Entry 6PWX (electron microscopy, 4.20 A resolution (low resolution: residue-level contacts below are approximate; hydrogen-bond / salt-bridge calls are withheld)); this record covers chains I and P of the 11 polymer chains in the assembly.

# Chain I
Name: Histone H2A type 1
Organism: Xenopus laevis
UniProt: P06897 (H2A1_XENLA); residues 1-129 here correspond to UniProt positions 2-130 (UniProt number = residue number + 1)
Chain sequence (129 residues; each row starts with the number of its first residue):
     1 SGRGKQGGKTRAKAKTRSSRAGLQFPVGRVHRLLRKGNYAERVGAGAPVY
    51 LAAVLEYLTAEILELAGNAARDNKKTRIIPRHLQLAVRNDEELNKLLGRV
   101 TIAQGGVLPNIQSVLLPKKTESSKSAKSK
Not modelled in the structure: 1-11, 119-129
Construct notes: conflict Arg99 (Gly100 in P06897), Ser123 (Ala124 in P06897)
UniProt features mapped onto this chain:
  - modified residue: Ser1 (N-acetylserine), Lys5 (N6-(2-hydroxyisobutyryl)lysine), Lys9 (N6-(2-hydroxyisobutyryl)lysine), Lys36 (N6-(2-hydroxyisobutyryl)lysine), Lys74 (N6-(2-hydroxyisobutyryl)lysine), Lys75 (N6-(2-hydroxyisobutyryl)lysine), Lys95 (N6-(2-hydroxyisobutyryl)lysine), Gln104 (N5-methylglutamine), Lys118 (N6-(2-hydroxyisobutyryl)lysine)
  - cross-link (Glycyl lysine isopeptide (Lys-Gly)): Lys13 (interchain with G-Cter in ubiquitin), Lys15 (interchain with G-Cter in ubiquitin), Lys119 (interchain with G-Cter in ubiquitin)

# Chain P
Molecule: 147-nt DNA strand
Sequence (147 nucleotides; each row starts with the number of its first residue):
     1 ATCGGATGTATATATCTGACACGTGCCTGGAGACTAGGGAGTAATCCCCT
    51 TGGCGGTTAAAACGCGGGGGACAGCGCGTACGTGCGTTTAAGCGGTGCTA
   101 GAGCTGTCTACGACCAATTGAGCGGCCTCGGCACCGGGATTCTCGAT
Not modelled in the structure: 147

# How chain I and chain P interact
Contacting residue pairs (17; chain I residue first):
  Ala12(I) with DG32(P); DA33(P)
  Lys13(I) with DG32(P)
  Ala14(I) with DG32(P)
  Lys15(I) with DA31(P); DG32(P)
  Thr16(I) with DA31(P)
  Arg17(I) with DA31(P)
  Arg20(I) with DG32(P)
  Gly28(I) with DG30(P); DA31(P)
  Arg29(I) with DG30(P)
  Arg32(I) with DG29(P); DG30(P)
  Arg42(I) with DG39(P)
  Arg77(I) with DC20(P); DA21(P)

# In short
The interface between chain I and chain P involves 12 residues on one side and 8 on the other.
Here chain I is Histone H2A type 1 (Xenopus laevis) and chain P is a 147-nt DNA strand. Entry 6PWX (Cryo-EM
structure of RbBP5 bound to the nucleosome) was determined by electron microscopy.
